7ZI4 - chains J and X of the 20 polymer chains in the assembly; structure by electron microscopy, 3.20 A resolution.

== Chain J ==
Name: Histone H4
Organism: Homo sapiens
UniProt: P62805 (H4_HUMAN); residues 0-102 here correspond to UniProt positions 1-103 (UniProt number = residue number + 1)
Amino-acid sequence (103 residues; row label = number of the first residue in the row; numbering starts at 0):
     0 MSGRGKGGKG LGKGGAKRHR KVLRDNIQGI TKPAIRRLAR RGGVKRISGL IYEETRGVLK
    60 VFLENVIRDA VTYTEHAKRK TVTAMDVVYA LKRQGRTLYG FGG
Unresolved in the structure: 0-20
Curated features (UniProtKB/Swiss-Prot):
  - DNA-binding region: Lys16 to Lys20
  - modified residue: Ser1 (N-acetylserine), Arg3 (Asymmetric dimethylarginine), Lys5 (N6-(2-hydroxyisobutyryl)lysine), Lys8 (N6-(2-hydroxyisobutyryl)lysine), Lys12 (N6-(2-hydroxyisobutyryl)lysine), Lys16 (N6-(2-hydroxyisobutyryl)lysine), Lys20 (N6,N6,N6-trimethyllysine), Lys31 (N6-(2-hydroxyisobutyryl)lysine), Lys44 (N6-(2-hydroxyisobutyryl)lysine), Ser47 (Phosphoserine), Tyr51 (Phosphotyrosine), Lys59 (N6-(2-hydroxyisobutyryl)lysine), Lys77 (N6-(2-hydroxyisobutyryl)lysine), Lys79 (N6-(2-hydroxyisobutyryl)lysine), Thr80 (Phosphothreonine), Tyr88 (Phosphotyrosine), Lys91 (N6-(2-hydroxyisobutyryl)lysine)
  - cross-link (Glycyl lysine isopeptide (Lys-Gly)): Lys12 (interchain with G-Cter in SUMO2), Lys20 (interchain with G-Cter in SUMO2), Lys31 (interchain with G-Cter in SUMO2), Lys59 (interchain with G-Cter in SUMO2), Lys79 (interchain with G-Cter in SUMO2), Lys91 (interchain with G-Cter in SUMO2)

== Chain X ==
Molecule: 158-nt DNA strand
Sequence (158 nucleotides; each row starts with the number of its first residue; numbers below 1 keep their minus sign (DC-85 is residue -85)):
   -85 CCGGTGCCGA GGCCGCTCAA TTGGTCGTAG ACAGCTCTAG CACCGCTTAA ACGCACGTAC
   -25 GCGCTGTCCC CCGCGTTTTA ACCGCCAAGG GGATTACTCC CTAGTCTCCA GGCACGTGTC
    35 AGATATATAC ATCCTGTGCA TGTACTCGGG ATATTGAT

== Chain J / chain X interface ==
Contacting residue pairs - 12 pairs, chain J then chain X:
  Arg35(J) - DT8(X)  salt bridge to the phosphate
  Lys44(J) - DT8(X)  phosphate contact
  Arg45(J) - DA7(X)  hydrogen bond to the phosphate
  Arg45(J) - DT8(X)  phosphate contact
  Ile46(J) - DA7(X)  sugar contact
  Ile46(J) - DT8(X)  hydrogen bond to the phosphate
  Ser47(J) - DA7(X)  phosphate contact
  Gly48(J) - DA7(X)  phosphate contact
  Arg78(J) - DA28(X)  phosphate contact
  Lys79(J) - DC27(X)  phosphate contact
  Lys79(J) - DA28(X)  hydrogen bond to the phosphate
  Thr80(J) - DA28(X)  hydrogen bond to the phosphate
Interface residues without a listed pair, chain J (10 interface residues in all): Arg39
Interface residues without a listed pair, chain X (5 interface residues in all): DC29

== In short ==
The interface between chain J and chain X involves 10 residues on one side and 5 on the other; the contacts
include 4 hydrogen bonds and 1 salt bridge. Polar contacts include Arg45(J)-DA7(X), Ile46(J)-DT8(X) and
Lys79(J)-DA28(X). UniProt lists a DNA-binding region on chain J.
Here chain J is Histone H4 (Homo sapiens) and chain X is a 158-nt DNA strand. Entry 7ZI4 (Cryo-EM structure of
the human INO80 complex bound to a WT nucleosome) was determined by electron microscopy.
